Entry 7MB5 (X-ray diffraction, 1.60 A resolution); this record covers chains B and D of the 4 polymer chains in the assembly.

[Chain B]
Protein: 3C-like proteinase
From: Severe acute respiratory syndrome coronavirus 2
Notes: EC 3.4.22.69
Reference sequence: P0DTD1 (R1AB_SARS2); residues 1-306 here correspond to UniProt positions 3264-3569 (UniProt number = residue number + 3263)
Chain sequence (306 residues; row label = number of the first residue in the row):
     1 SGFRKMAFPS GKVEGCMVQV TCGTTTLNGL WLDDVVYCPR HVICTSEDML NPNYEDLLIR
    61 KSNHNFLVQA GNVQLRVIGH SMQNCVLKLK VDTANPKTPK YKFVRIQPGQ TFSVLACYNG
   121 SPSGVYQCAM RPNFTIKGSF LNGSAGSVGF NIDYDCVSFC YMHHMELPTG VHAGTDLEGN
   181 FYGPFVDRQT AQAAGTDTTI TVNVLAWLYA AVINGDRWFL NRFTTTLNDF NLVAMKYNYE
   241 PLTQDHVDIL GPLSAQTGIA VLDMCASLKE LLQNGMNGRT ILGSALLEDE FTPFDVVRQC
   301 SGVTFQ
Sequence notes: engineered mutation Ala145 (Cys3408 in P0DTD1)
Swiss-Prot annotation at these positions:
  - active site: His41 (For 3CL-PRO activity)
  - site: Gln306 (Cleavage)
  - cross-link (Glycyl lysine isopeptide (Lys-Gly)): Lys5 (interchain with G-Cter in ubiquitin), Lys90 (interchain with G-Cter in ubiquitin)

[Chain D]
Protein: Ser-gly-val-thr-phe-gln
From: Severe acute respiratory syndrome coronavirus 2
Reference sequence: P0DTD1 (R1AB_SARS2); residues -6 to -1 here correspond to UniProt positions 3564-3569 (UniProt number = residue number + 3570)
Chain sequence (6 residues; each row starts with the number of its first residue; numbers below 1 keep their minus sign (Ser-6 is residue -6)):
    -6 SGVTFQ
Swiss-Prot annotation at these positions:
  - site: Gln-1 (Cleavage)

[Interface between chain B and chain D]
Contacting residue pairs (34):
  His41(B) - Phe-2(D)
  His41(B) - Gln-1(D)  hydrogen bond (side chain-backbone)
  Met49(B) - Phe-2(D)  hydrophobic
  Tyr54(B) - Phe-2(D)
  Phe140(B) - Gln-1(D)  hydrogen bond (backbone-side chain)
  Leu141(B) - Gln-1(D)
  Asn142(B) - Phe-2(D)
  Asn142(B) - Gln-1(D)
  Gly143(B) - Gln-1(D)  hydrogen bond (backbone-backbone)
  Ser144(B) - Gln-1(D)  hydrogen bond (backbone-backbone)
  Ala145(B) - Gln-1(D)  hydrogen bond (backbone-backbone)
  His163(B) - Gln-1(D)  hydrogen bond
  His164(B) - Phe-2(D)
  His164(B) - Gln-1(D)  hydrogen bond (backbone-backbone)
  Met165(B) - Val-4(D)  hydrophobic
  Met165(B) - Thr-3(D)
  Met165(B) - Phe-2(D)  hydrophobic
  Glu166(B) - Val-4(D)
  Glu166(B) - Thr-3(D)  hydrogen bond (backbone-backbone)
  Glu166(B) - Gln-1(D)  hydrogen bond
  Leu167(B) - Val-4(D)  hydrophobic
  Pro168(B) - Ser-6(D)
  Pro168(B) - Gly-5(D)
  His172(B) - Gln-1(D)
  Asp187(B) - Phe-2(D)
  Arg188(B) - Val-4(D)
  Arg188(B) - Phe-2(D)
  Gln189(B) - Gly-5(D)
  Gln189(B) - Val-4(D)
  Gln189(B) - Thr-3(D)
  Gln189(B) - Phe-2(D)  hydrogen bond (side chain-backbone)
  Thr190(B) - Val-4(D)
  Ala191(B) - Ser-6(D)
  Gln192(B) - Val-4(D)
Also at the interface, not in a pair above, chain B (24 interface residues in all): Leu27, Cys44

[In short]
24 residues of chain B and 6 residues of chain D are in contact, with 10 hydrogen bonds. Polar pairs include
His41(B)-Gln-1(D), Phe140(B)-Gln-1(D) and Gly143(B)-Gln-1(D). UniProt lists active-site residue His41(B) on
chain B.
Chain B is 3C-like proteinase and chain D is Ser-gly-val-thr-phe-gln, both from Severe acute respiratory
syndrome coronavirus 2; the structure, SARS-CoV-2 Main Protease (Mpro) C145A in Complex with Cleavage Site
Nsp5/6 (P6-P1), was determined by X-ray diffraction (same publication as 7MB4, 7MB6, 7MB7, 7MB8, 7MB9, 7T70
and 8 further entries).
